8EJI - chains B and C of the 8 polymer chains in the assembly; structure by electron microscopy, 3.81 A resolution.

# Chain B (and C)
Molecule: Glycoprotein G1
Source organism: Lassa mammarenavirus
Notes: chain C of this document is another copy of the same molecule, construct and numbering; everything in this record applies to it too
UniProt: P08669 (GLYC_LASSJ); numbering as in UniProt (aligned over 1-259)
Amino-acid sequence (259 residues; each row starts with the number of its first residue):
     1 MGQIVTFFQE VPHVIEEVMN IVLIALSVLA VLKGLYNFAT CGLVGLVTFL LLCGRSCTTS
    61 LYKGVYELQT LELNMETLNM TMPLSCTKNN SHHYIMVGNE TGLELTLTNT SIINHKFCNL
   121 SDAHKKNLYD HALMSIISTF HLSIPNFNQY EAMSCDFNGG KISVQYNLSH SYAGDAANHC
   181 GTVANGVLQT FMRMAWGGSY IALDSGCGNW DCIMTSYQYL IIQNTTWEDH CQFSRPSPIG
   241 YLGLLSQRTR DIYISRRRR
Disordered / not traced: 1-58, 172-178, 256-259
Cystine bridges: Cys86-Cys231, Cys118-Cys155, Cys180-Cys212
Glycans and other covalent adducts: glycan linked to Asn79; N-acetylglucosamine (NAG) linked to Asn89, Asn99, Asn109, Asn119, Asn167, Asn224
Construct notes: engineered mutation Cys207 (Arg in P08669), Arg258 (Leu in P08669), Arg259 (Leu in P08669)
Curated features (UniProtKB/Swiss-Prot):
  - binding site (Zn(2+)): Cys57
  - site: Lys33 (Important for GP-C-mediated membrane fusion), Thr58, Thr59 (Cleavage)
  - lipidation: Gly2 (N-myristoyl glycine)
  - glycosylation (N-linked (GlcNAc...) asparagine): Asn79, Asn89, Asn99, Asn109, Asn119, Asn167, Asn224
  - mutagenesis: Gly54 (G54A: No effect on SSP cleavage), Ser56 (S56A: Complete loss of SSP cleavage), Thr58 (T58A: Complete loss of SSP cleavage), Ser60 (S60A: No effect on SSP cleavage)
From the paper describing this entry:
  - post-translational modification sites: Asn89, Asn109, Asn167

# How chain B and chain C interact
Pairs across the interface - 23 pairs, chain B then chain C:
  Leu120(B) - Ile254(C)  hydrophobic
  Leu120(B) - Ser255(C)
  His124(B) - Asn148(C)
  His124(B) - Tyr253(C)
  His124(B) - Ser255(C)
  Lys125(B) - Glu151(C)
  Asn127(B) - Asn148(C)  hydrogen bond
  Tyr129(B) - Asn148(C)  hydrogen bond
  Tyr129(B) - Tyr253(C)
  His131(B) - Gly181(C)
  His131(B) - Tyr253(C)
  Met134(B) - Tyr253(C)  hydrophobic
  Ser138(B) - Ile252(C)  hydrogen bond (side chain-backbone)
  Ser138(B) - Tyr253(C)
  Ser138(B) - Ile254(C)  hydrogen bond (side chain-backbone)
  His141(B) - Ile254(C)
  Leu142(B) - Ile252(C)
  Leu142(B) - Ile254(C)  hydrophobic
  Leu245(B) - Arg250(C)  hydrogen bond (backbone-side chain)
  Ser246(B) - Arg250(C)  hydrogen bond (backbone-side chain)
  Arg248(B) - Thr249(C)
  Arg248(B) - Ile252(C)
  Thr249(B) - Thr249(C)
Other interface residues (no listed pair), chain B (15 interface residues in all): Ile137

# In short
15 residues of chain B face 9 of chain C across their interface, with 6 hydrogen bonds. Polar pairs include
Asn127(B)-Asn148(C), Tyr129(B)-Asn148(C) and Ser138(B)-Ile252(C). N-acetylglucosamine is covalently linked to
Asn89(B), Asn99(B), Asn109(B), Asn119(B), Asn167(B) and Asn224(B). UniProt lists Zn2+-binding residue Cys57(B)
and 4 mutagenesis sites on chain B. The paper reports modification sites Asn89(B), Asn109(B) and Asn167(B).
Chain B and chain C are both Glycoprotein G1 (Lassa mammarenavirus); the structure, Lassa virus glycoprotein
complex (Josiah) bound to 19.7E Fab, was determined by electron microscopy together with 8EJD, 8EJE, 8EJF and
8EJG from the same study.
